PDB entry 8UMR | electron microscopy, 4.42 A resolution (low resolution: residue-level contacts below are approximate; hydrogen-bond / salt-bridge calls are withheld) | chains K and U of the 21 polymer chains in the assembly

[Chain K (and U)]
Name: T33-ml35-redesigned-TPR-domain-fold
From: synthetic construct
Notes: chain U of this document is another copy of the same molecule, construct and numbering; everything in this record applies to it too
Amino-acid sequence (122 residues; row label = number of the first residue in the row):
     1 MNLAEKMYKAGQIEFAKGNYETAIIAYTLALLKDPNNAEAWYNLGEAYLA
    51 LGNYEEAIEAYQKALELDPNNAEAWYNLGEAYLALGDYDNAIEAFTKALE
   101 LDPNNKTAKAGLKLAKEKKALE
Not modelled in the structure: 1, 122

[Interface between chain K and chain U]
Pairs across the interface (13; chain K residue first):
  Asn2(K) - Glu59(U)
  Leu3(K) - Leu31(U)
  Lys6(K) - Glu59(U)
  Glu14(K) - Glu21(U)
  Lys17(K) - Glu21(U)
  Thr22(K) - Ile25(U)
  Ala26(K) - Ile25(U)
  Leu29(K) - Ile25(U)
  Leu29(K) - Thr28(U)
  Leu29(K) - Leu29(U)
  Leu32(K) - Leu32(U)
  Lys33(K) - Leu31(U)
  Lys33(K) - Leu32(U)
Other interface residues (no listed pair), chain K (11 interface residues in all): Ile25
Other interface residues (no listed pair), chain U (10 interface residues in all): Thr22, Trp41, Glu56

[Summary]
The interface between chain K and chain U involves 11 residues on one side and 10 on the other.
Chain K and chain U are both T33-ml35-redesigned-TPR-domain-fold (synthetic construct); the structure,
T33-ml35 Assembly Intermediate - Designed Tetrahedral Protein Cage Using Machine Learning Algorithms, was
determined by electron microscopy (same publication as 8UF0, 8UI2, 8UJA, 8UKM, 8UMP and 8UN1).
